3K8J - chain A; structure by X-ray diffraction, 2.20 A resolution.

Chain A:
Protein: 30kLP
Source organism: Treponema pallidum
UniProtKB: O67998 (O67998_TREPA); residues 27-287 here = UniProt positions 27-287
Amino-acid sequence (262 residues; each row starts with the number of its first residue):
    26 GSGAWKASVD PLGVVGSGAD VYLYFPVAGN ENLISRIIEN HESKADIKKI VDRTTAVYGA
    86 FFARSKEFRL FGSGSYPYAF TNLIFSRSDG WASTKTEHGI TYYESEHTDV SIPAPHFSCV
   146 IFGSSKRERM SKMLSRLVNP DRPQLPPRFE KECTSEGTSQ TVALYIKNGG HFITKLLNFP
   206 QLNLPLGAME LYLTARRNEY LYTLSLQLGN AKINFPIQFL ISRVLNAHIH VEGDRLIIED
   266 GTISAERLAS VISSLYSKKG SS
Disordered / not traced: 26-30, 281-287
Sequence notes: expression tag (26)
UniProt features mapped onto this chain:
  - region: P36 to V40 (Amphipathic helix 1), E56 to I63 (Amphipathic helix 2), K69 to D77 (Amphipathic helix 3), Y103 to R112 (Amphipathic helix 4), M155 to L162 (Amphipathic helix 5), P172 to T179 (Amphipathic helix 6), G194 to L202 (Amphipathic helix 7), F240 to L250 (Amphipathic helix 8), A270 to S279 (Amphipathic helix 9)
  - mutagenesis: I62 (I62E: No change in detergent partitioning, vesicle associated), L162 (L162E: No change in detergent partitioning, vesicle associated), L201 (L201E: Partitions into detergent and aqueous phase, decreased vesicle association), V249 (V249E: No longer partitions into detergent, no vesicle association, decreased dimer formation), I277 (I277E: No change in detergent partitioning, vesicle associated, decreased dimer formation. Amphipathic peptide (residues 270 to 280) no longer forms alpha helices in the presence of lipid vesicles)
Reported in the primary citation:
  - conformationally variable residues (helix shift): N65, K200, R272, S278

Overview:
Curated annotation (UniProt) lists 5 mutagenesis sites. The paper reports conformational variability at N65,
K200 and R272 among others.
Chain A is 30kLP (Treponema pallidum); the structure, Structure of crystal form III of TP0453, was determined
by X-ray diffraction together with 3K8G, 3K8H and 3K8I from the same study.
